Entry 3OXQ (X-ray diffraction, 2.55 A resolution); this record covers chains A and E of the 3 polymer chains in the assembly.

Chain A:
Protein: Calmodulin
From: Homo sapiens
Reference sequence: P62158 (CALM_HUMAN); residues 0-148 here correspond to UniProt positions 1-149 (UniProt number = residue number + 1)
Sequence (149 residues; row label = number of the first residue in the row; numbering starts at 0):
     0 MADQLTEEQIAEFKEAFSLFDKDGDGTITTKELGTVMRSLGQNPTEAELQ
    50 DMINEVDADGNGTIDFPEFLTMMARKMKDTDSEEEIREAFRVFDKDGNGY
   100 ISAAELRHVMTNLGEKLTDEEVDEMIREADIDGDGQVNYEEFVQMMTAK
Disordered / not traced: 0-2, 148
Metal / ion sites: Ca2+ site 1: D20, D22, D24, T26, E31; Ca2+ site 2: D56, D58, N60, T62, E67; Ca2+ site 3: D93, D95, N97, Y99, E104; Ca2+ site 4: D129, D131, D133, Q135, E140

Chain E:
Protein: Voltage-dependent L-type calcium channel subunit alpha-1C
From: Homo sapiens
Notes: fragment: preIQ/IQ domain
Reference sequence: Q13936 (CAC1C_HUMAN); residues 1561-1637 here correspond to UniProt positions 1609-1685 (UniProt number = residue number + 48)
Sequence (78 residues; row label = number of the first residue in the row):
  1560 GTLFALVRTALRIKTEGNLEQANEELRAIIKKIWKRTSMKLLDQVVPPAG
  1610 DDEVTVGKFYATFLIQEYFRKFKKRKEQ
Disordered / not traced: 1603-1613, 1635-1637
Construct notes: expression tag (1560)

How chain A and chain E interact:
Contacting residue pairs - 45 pairs, chain A then chain E:
  E11(A) - F1622(E)
  E11(A) - R1629(E)  salt bridge
  F12(A) - F1622(E)  hydrophobic
  E14(A) - Q1625(E)
  E14(A) - R1629(E)  salt bridge
  A15(A) - Q1625(E)
  L18(A) - T1621(E)
  L18(A) - Q1625(E)
  F19(A) - F1618(E)  hydrophobic
  F19(A) - T1621(E)
  L32(A) - F1618(E)  hydrophobic
  L39(A) - T1621(E)
  M51(A) - T1614(E)  hydrogen bond (side chain-backbone)
  I63(A) - F1618(E)  hydrophobic
  F68(A) - F1618(E)  hydrophobic
  M71(A) - F1618(E)  hydrophobic
  M72(A) - Y1619(E)  hydrophobic
  M72(A) - F1622(E)  hydrophobic
  K75(A) - Y1619(E)
  M76(A) - Y1619(E)
  E84(A) - G1616(E)
  E84(A) - Y1619(E)
  E84(A) - A1620(E)
  E84(A) - L1623(E)
  E87(A) - G1616(E)
  A88(A) - A1620(E)  hydrophobic
  F92(A) - I1624(E)  hydrophobic
  L105(A) - F1628(E)  hydrophobic
  M109(A) - F1628(E)  hydrophobic
  L112(A) - I1624(E)  hydrophobic
  E114(A) - Q1625(E)
  E114(A) - F1628(E)
  L116(A) - F1631(E)  hydrophobic
  E120(A) - F1631(E)
  E123(A) - R1634(E)
  M124(A) - Y1627(E)
  M124(A) - F1628(E)  hydrophobic
  M124(A) - F1631(E)  hydrophobic
  E127(A) - F1631(E)
  E127(A) - R1634(E)  salt bridge
  M144(A) - Y1627(E)  hydrogen bond
  M144(A) - K1630(E)
  M145(A) - L1623(E)
  M145(A) - Y1627(E)  hydrophobic
  A147(A) - K1630(E)  hydrogen bond (backbone-side chain)
Also at the interface, not in a pair above, chain A (36 interface residues in all): M36, V55, I85, V91, V108
Also at the interface, not in a pair above, chain E (18 interface residues in all): V1615, K1617

Summary:
36 residues of chain A and 18 residues of chain E are in contact, with 3 hydrogen bonds and 3 salt bridges.
Polar pairs include E11(A)-R1629(E), E14(A)-R1629(E) and E127(A)-R1634(E). The Ca2+ site 1 is built by D20(A),
D22(A), D24(A), T26(A) and E31(A).
Chain A is Calmodulin and chain E is Voltage-dependent L-type calcium channel subunit alpha-1C, both from Homo
sapiens; the structure, Crystal Structure of Ca2+/CaM-CaV1.2 pre-IQ/IQ domain complex, was determined by X-ray
diffraction.
